Entry 5ZPW (X-ray diffraction, 2.20 A resolution); this record covers chains B and E of the 6 polymer chains in the assembly.

Chain B:
Molecule: Met-thr-trp-glu-glu-trp-asp-MK8-lys-ile-glu-MK8-tyr-thr-MK8-lys-ile-glu-MK8-leu-ile-lys-lys-ser
Amino-acid sequence (24 residues; each row starts with the number of its first residue):
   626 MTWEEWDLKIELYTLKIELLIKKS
Modified positions: Leu-633, Leu-637, Leu-640, Leu-644 (2-methyl-L-norleucine; MK8)

Chain E:
Molecule: Transmembrane protein gp41
UniProt: D6NUQ7 (D6NUQ7_9HIV1); residues 554-588 here correspond to UniProt positions 560-594 (UniProt number = residue number + 6)
Amino-acid sequence (35 residues; numbered 554 to 588; the number before each row is that of its first residue):
   554 NLLRAIEAQQHLLQLTVWGIKQLQARLLAVERYLK

How chain B and chain E interact:
Residue-residue contacts (19; chain B residue first):
  Met-626(B) with Trp-571(E), hydrophobic
  Trp-628(B) with Trp-571(E); Gly-572(E); Gln-575(E); Arg-579(E)
  Trp-631(B) with Leu-568(E), hydrogen bond (side chain-backbone); Trp-571(E)
  Ile-635(B) with Leu-565(E), hydrophobic; Leu-568(E), hydrophobic
  Tyr-638(B) with His-564(E); Leu-568(E), hydrophobic
  Lys-641(B) with Ala-561(E)
  Ile-642(B) with Ala-561(E), hydrophobic; Gln-562(E); Leu-565(E), hydrophobic
  Leu-645(B) with Arg-557(E); Ala-558(E)
  Ser-649(B) with Asn-554(E), hydrogen bond; Leu-555(E)
Also at the interface, not in a pair above, chain B (12 interface residues in all): Thr-627, Lys-634, Thr-639
Also at the interface, not in a pair above, chain E (15 interface residues in all): Thr-569, Leu-576

In short:
12 residues of chain B face 15 of chain E across their interface; the contacts include 2 hydrogen bonds. Among
the polar pairs are Trp-631(B)/Leu-568(E) and Ser-649(B)/Asn-554(E).
Chain B is Met-thr-trp-glu-glu-trp-asp-MK8-lys-ile-glu-MK8-tyr-thr-MK8-lys-ile-glu-MK8-leu-ile-lys-lys-ser and
chain E is Transmembrane protein gp41; the structure, Generation of a long-acting fusion inhibitor against
HIV-1, was determined by X-ray diffraction.
